7T5O - chains A and C of the 5 polymer chains in the assembly; structure by electron microscopy, 3.39 A resolution.

[Chain A]
Name: Spike glycoprotein
From: Severe acute respiratory syndrome-related coronavirus
Sequence (1256 residues; numbered 23 to 1278; the number before each row is that of its first residue):
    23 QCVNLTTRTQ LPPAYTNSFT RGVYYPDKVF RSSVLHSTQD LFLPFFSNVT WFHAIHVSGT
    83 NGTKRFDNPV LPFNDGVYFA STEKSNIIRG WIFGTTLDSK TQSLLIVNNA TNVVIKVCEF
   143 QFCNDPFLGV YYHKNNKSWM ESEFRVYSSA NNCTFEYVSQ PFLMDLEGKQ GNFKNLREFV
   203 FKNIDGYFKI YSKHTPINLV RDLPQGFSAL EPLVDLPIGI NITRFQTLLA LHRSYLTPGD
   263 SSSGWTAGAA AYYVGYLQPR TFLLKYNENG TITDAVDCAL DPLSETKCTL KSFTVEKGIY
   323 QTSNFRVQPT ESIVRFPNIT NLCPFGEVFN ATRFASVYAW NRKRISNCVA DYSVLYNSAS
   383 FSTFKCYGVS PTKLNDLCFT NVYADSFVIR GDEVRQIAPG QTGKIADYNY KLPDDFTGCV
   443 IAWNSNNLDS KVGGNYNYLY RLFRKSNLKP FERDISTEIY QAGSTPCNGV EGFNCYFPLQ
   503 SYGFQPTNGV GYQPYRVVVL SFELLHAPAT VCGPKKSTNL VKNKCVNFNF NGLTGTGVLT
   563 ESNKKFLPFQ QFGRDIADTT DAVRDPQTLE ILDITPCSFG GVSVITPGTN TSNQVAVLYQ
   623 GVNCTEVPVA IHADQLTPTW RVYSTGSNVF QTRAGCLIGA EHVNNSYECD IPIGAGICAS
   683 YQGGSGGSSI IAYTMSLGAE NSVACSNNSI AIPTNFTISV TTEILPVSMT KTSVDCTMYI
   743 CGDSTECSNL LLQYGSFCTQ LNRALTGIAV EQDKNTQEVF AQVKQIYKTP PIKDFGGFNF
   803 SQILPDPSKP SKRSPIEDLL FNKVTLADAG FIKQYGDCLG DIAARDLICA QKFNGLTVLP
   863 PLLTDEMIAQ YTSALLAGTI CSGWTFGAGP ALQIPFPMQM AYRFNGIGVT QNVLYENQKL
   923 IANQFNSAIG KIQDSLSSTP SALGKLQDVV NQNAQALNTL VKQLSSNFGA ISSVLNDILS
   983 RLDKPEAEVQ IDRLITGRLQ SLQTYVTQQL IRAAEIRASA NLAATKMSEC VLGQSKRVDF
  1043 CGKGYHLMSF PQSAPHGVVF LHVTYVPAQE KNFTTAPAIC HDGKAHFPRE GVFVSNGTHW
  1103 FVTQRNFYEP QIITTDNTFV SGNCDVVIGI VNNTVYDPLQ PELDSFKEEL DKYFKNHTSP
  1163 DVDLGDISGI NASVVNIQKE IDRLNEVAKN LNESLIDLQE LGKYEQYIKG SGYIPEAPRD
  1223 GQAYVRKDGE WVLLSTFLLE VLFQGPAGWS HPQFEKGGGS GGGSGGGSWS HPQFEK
Not modelled in the structure: 23-705, 1136-1278
Cystine bridges: Cys738-Cys760, Cys743-Cys749, Cys1032-Cys1043, Cys1082-Cys1126

[Chain C]
Name: Spike glycoprotein
From: Severe acute respiratory syndrome-related coronavirus
Sequence (1256 residues; numbered 14 to 1278; 9 numbers in that range are skipped by the numbering (no residue carries them; nothing is unmodelled there); the number before each row is that of its first residue):
    14 QCVNLTTRTQ LPPAYTNSFT RGVYYPDKVF RSSVLHSTQD LFLPFFSNVT WFHAIHVSGT
    74 NGTKRFDNPV LPFNDGVYFA STEKSNIIRG WIFGTTLDSK TQSLLIVNNA TNVVIKVCEF
   134 QFCNDPFLGV YYHKNNKSWM ESEFRVYSSA NNCTFEYVSQ PFLMDLEGKQ GNFKNLREFV
   194 FKNIDGYFKI YSKHTPINLV RDLPQGFSAL EPLVDLPIGI NITRFQTLLA LHRSYLTPGD
   254 SSSGWTAGAA AYYVGYLQPR TFLLKYNENG TITDAVDCAL DPLSETKCTL KSFTVEKGIY
   314 QTSNFRVQPT ESIVRFPNIT NLCPFGEVFN ATRFASVYAW NRKRISNCVA DYSVLYNSAS
   374 FSTFKCYGVS PTKLNDLCFT NVYADSFVIR GDEVRQIAPG QTGKIADYNY KLPDDFTGCV
   434 IAWNSNNLDS KVGGNYNYLY RLFRKSNLKP FERDISTEIY QAGSTPCNGV EGFNCYFPLQ
   494 SYGFQPTNGV GYQPYRVVVL SFELLHAPAT VCGPKKSTNL VKNKCVNFNF NGLTGTGVLT
   554 ESNKKFLPFQ QFGRDIADTT DAVRDPQTLE ILDITPCSFG GVSVITPGTN TSNQVAVLYQ
   614 GVNCTEVPVA IHADQLTPTW RVYSTGSNVF QTRAGCLIGA EHVNNSYECD IPIGAGICAS
   674 YQ
   685 GGSGGSSIIA YTMSLGAENS VACSNNSIAI PTNFTISVTT EILPVSMTKT SVDCTMYICG
   745 DSTECSNLLL QYGSFCTQLN RALTGIAVEQ DKNTQEVFAQ VKQIYKTPPI KDFGGFNFSQ
   805 ILPDPSKPSK RSPIEDLLFN KVTLADAGFI KQYGDCLGDI AARDLICAQK FNGLTVLPPL
   865 LTDEMIAQYT SALLAGTICS GWTFGAGPAL QIPFPMQMAY RFNGIGVTQN VLYENQKLIA
   925 NQFNSAIGKI QDSLSSTPSA LGKLQDVVNQ NAQALNTLVK QLSSNFGAIS SVLNDILSRL
   985 DKPEAEVQID RLITGRLQSL QTYVTQQLIR AAEIRASANL AATKMSECVL GQSKRVDFCG
  1045 KGYHLMSFPQ SAPHGVVFLH VTYVPAQEKN FTTAPAICHD GKAHFPREGV FVSNGTHWFV
  1105 TQRNFYEPQI ITTDNTFVSG NCDVVIGIVN NTVYDPLQPE LDSFKEELDK YFKNHTSPDV
  1165 DLGDISGINA SVVNIQKEID RLNEVAKNLN ESLIDLQELG KYEQYIKGSG YIPEAPRDGQ
  1225 AYVRKDGEWV LLSTFLLEVL FQGPAGWSHP QFEKGGGSGG GSGGGSWSHP QFEK
Not modelled in the structure: 14-26, 66-185, 241-263, 445-446, 685-690, 829-830, 1136-1278
Cystine bridges: Cys291-Cys301, Cys336-Cys361, Cys379-Cys432, Cys391-Cys525, Cys480-Cys488, Cys538-Cys590, Cys617-Cys649, Cys662-Cys671, Cys738-Cys760, Cys743-Cys749, Cys1032-Cys1043, Cys1082-Cys1126

[Interface between chain A and chain C]
Disulfides between the chains: Cys883(A)-Cys707(C)
Residue-residue contacts (130; chain A residue first):
  Ser735(A) - Gln314(C)  hydrogen bond
  Met740(A) - Asn317(C)
  Asp745(A) - Arg319(C)
  Asp745(A) - Pro589(C)
  Asp745(A) - Phe592(C)
  Leu754(A) - Gln52(C)
  Gln755(A) - Ser968(C)
  Gln755(A) - Asn969(C)  hydrogen bond (backbone-backbone)
  Gln755(A) - Phe970(C)
  Tyr756(A) - Ser968(C)
  Tyr756(A) - Phe970(C)  hydrophobic
  Ser758(A) - Thr961(C)  hydrogen bond
  Ser758(A) - Gln965(C)  hydrogen bond (backbone-side chain)
  Phe759(A) - Gln965(C)
  Phe759(A) - Phe970(C)  hydrophobic
  Phe759(A) - Gln1002(C)
  Gln762(A) - Thr961(C)  hydrogen bond
  Gln762(A) - Gln965(C)  hydrogen bond
  Thr768(A) - Gln314(C)
  Gln784(A) - Asp1041(C)
  Val785(A) - Leu699(C)
  Lys786(A) - Leu699(C)
  Lys786(A) - Gly700(C)
  Lys786(A) - Ala701(C)
  Gln787(A) - Ala701(C)
  Gln787(A) - Asn703(C)  hydrogen bond
  Ile788(A) - Leu699(C)
  Ile788(A) - Ala701(C)  hydrogen bond (backbone-backbone)
  Ile788(A) - Glu702(C)
  Ile788(A) - Asn703(C)  hydrogen bond (backbone-backbone)
  Tyr789(A) - Asn703(C)
  Tyr789(A) - Ser704(C)
  Tyr789(A) - Val705(C)  hydrophobic
  Lys790(A) - Val705(C)
  Pro792(A) - Val705(C)  hydrophobic
  Phe833(A) - Gly593(C)
  Phe833(A) - Gln613(C)
  Phe833(A) - Val615(C)  hydrophobic
  Ile834(A) - Gly614(C)
  Tyr837(A) - Ser591(C)
  Tyr837(A) - Phe592(C)
  Gly838(A) - Ser591(C)
  Gly838(A) - Glu619(C)
  Cys840(A) - Pro589(C)
  Cys840(A) - Cys590(C)
  Cys840(A) - Ser591(C)
  Leu841(A) - Val551(C)
  Leu841(A) - Pro589(C)
  Leu841(A) - Cys590(C)
  Leu841(A) - Ser591(C)
  Leu841(A) - Glu619(C)
  Leu841(A) - Val622(C)  hydrophobic
  Gly842(A) - Val551(C)
  Gly842(A) - Thr588(C)  hydrogen bond (backbone-side chain)
  Asp843(A) - Val551(C)
  Asp843(A) - Leu552(C)
  Asp843(A) - Thr553(C)  hydrogen bond (side chain-backbone)
  Asp843(A) - Asp586(C)
  Asp843(A) - Ile587(C)
  Asp843(A) - Thr588(C)  hydrogen bond (side chain-backbone)
  Arg847(A) - Lys557(C)
  Arg847(A) - Asp574(C)  salt bridge
  Cys851(A) - Ile569(C)
  Ala852(A) - Asp568(C)
  Ala852(A) - Ala570(C)  hydrophobic
  Lys854(A) - Pro589(C)  hydrogen bond (side chain-backbone)
  Lys854(A) - Cys590(C)  hydrogen bond (side chain-backbone)
  Lys854(A) - Phe592(C)
  Phe855(A) - Thr572(C)
  Phe855(A) - Pro589(C)  hydrophobic
  Thr859(A) - Asn317(C)
  Leu861(A) - Gln613(C)
  Pro862(A) - Ala647(C)  hydrophobic
  Pro863(A) - Ala668(C)
  Leu864(A) - Pro665(C)
  Leu864(A) - Ile666(C)
  Leu864(A) - Ala668(C)
  Leu864(A) - Gly669(C)  hydrogen bond (backbone-backbone)
  Thr866(A) - Arg646(C)
  Thr866(A) - Ala668(C)
  Asp867(A) - Arg646(C)  salt bridge
  Glu868(A) - Arg646(C)
  Met869(A) - Gly669(C)
  Met869(A) - Leu699(C)  hydrophobic
  Gln872(A) - Leu699(C)
  Tyr873(A) - Leu699(C)  hydrophobic
  Cys883(A) - Ala706(C)
  Cys883(A) - Cys707(C)  disulfide
  Ala890(A) - Gly1046(C)
  Leu894(A) - Glu1072(C)
  Gln895(A) - Ala706(C)
  Gln895(A) - Asn1074(C)
  Ile896(A) - Ser711(C)
  Pro897(A) - Ser708(C)
  Pro899(A) - Asn709(C)
  Met900(A) - Asn709(C)
  Met900(A) - Asn710(C)
  Met900(A) - Ser711(C)
  Val963(A) - Ile569(C)  hydrophobic
  Val963(A) - Ala570(C)  hydrophobic
  Leu966(A) - Ala570(C)
  Ser967(A) - Ile569(C)
  Ser967(A) - Ala570(C)
  Ser967(A) - Asp571(C)
  Ile973(A) - Tyr380(C)
  Ile973(A) - Gly381(C)
  Ile973(A) - Val382(C)  hydrophobic
  Asn978(A) - Lys386(C)
  Asn978(A) - Thr547(C)  hydrogen bond
  Asp979(A) - Ser383(C)  hydrogen bond (backbone-side chain)
  Asp979(A) - Thr385(C)  hydrogen bond (backbone-side chain)
  Asp979(A) - Lys386(C)  hydrogen bond (backbone-backbone)
  Ile980(A) - Ser383(C)
  Ile980(A) - Thr385(C)
  Ser982(A) - Thr385(C)  hydrogen bond (side chain-backbone)
  Ser982(A) - Asp389(C)
  Leu984(A) - Pro384(C)
  Leu984(A) - Thr385(C)
  Leu984(A) - Asn388(C)
  Leu1012(A) - Gln1010(C)
  Leu1012(A) - Ile1013(C)  hydrophobic
  Thr1027(A) - Arg1039(C)
  Ser1030(A) - Val1040(C)
  Ser1030(A) - Asp1041(C)
  Glu1031(A) - Arg1039(C)  salt bridge
  Glu1031(A) - Val1040(C)
  Leu1034(A) - Val1040(C)
  Leu1034(A) - Asp1041(C)
  Arg1039(A) - Arg1039(C)
  Asp1118(A) - Arg1091(C)  salt bridge
Other interface residues (no listed pair), chain A (84 interface residues in all): Asp737, Gly757, Thr761, Gln779, Asp796, Ala846, Ala879, Ile882, Gly889, Ala893, Tyr904, Tyr917, Ser975, Val991, Thr1009, Ile1013, Gly1035, Gln1113
Other interface residues (no listed pair), chain C (87 interface residues in all): Lys304, Phe318, Phe559, Gly594, Gly667, Met697, Ile712, Gly971, Arg995, Ser1003, Thr1006, Thr1009, Phe1042, Lys1045, Ser1123, Ile1130

[Summary]
Chain A and chain C form an interface of 84 and 87 residues respectively, with 1 disulfide bond, 20 hydrogen
bonds and 4 salt bridges. Among the polar pairs are Arg847(A)-Asp574(C), Asp867(A)-Arg646(C) and
Glu1031(A)-Arg1039(C).
Both chains are Spike glycoprotein (Severe acute respiratory syndrome-related coronavirus). Entry 7T5O (VFLIP
Spike Trimer with GAR03) was determined by electron microscopy together with 7T72 from the same study.
